PDB entry 9IXP | X-ray diffraction, 2.20 A resolution | chains A and B

== Chain A (and B) ==
Molecule: Beta-lactamase OXA-10
Organism: Pseudomonas aeruginosa
Notes: EC 3.5.2.6; chain B of this document is another copy of the same molecule, construct and numbering; everything in this record applies to it too
UniProt: P14489 (BLO10_PSEAI); residues 21-265 here = UniProt positions 21-265
Amino-acid sequence (248 residues; row label = number of the first residue in the row):
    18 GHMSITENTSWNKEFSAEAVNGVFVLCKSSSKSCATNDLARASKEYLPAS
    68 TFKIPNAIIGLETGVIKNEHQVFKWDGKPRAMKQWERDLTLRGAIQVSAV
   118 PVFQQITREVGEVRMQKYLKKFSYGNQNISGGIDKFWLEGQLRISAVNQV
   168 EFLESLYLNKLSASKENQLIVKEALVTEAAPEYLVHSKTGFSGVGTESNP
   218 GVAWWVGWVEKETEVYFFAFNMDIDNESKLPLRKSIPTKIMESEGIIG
Construct notes: expression tag (18-20); engineered mutation Thr-124 (Ala in P14489)
Modified residues: Lys-70 (lysine nz-carboxylic acid; KCX)
Disulfides: Cys-44/Cys-51
From the paper describing this entry:
  - conformationally variable residues: Ile-150
  - post-translational modification sites: Lys-70
  - contacts within the chain: Lys-70/Trp-154 (hydrogen bond)
  - mutagenesis - N73S, G157D: increased catalytic activity on ceftazidime
  - mutagenesis - G157D: unchanged catalytic activity on ampicillin

== How chain A and chain B interact ==
Pairs across the interface (51; chain A residue first):
  Glu-86(A) with Asn-176(B), hydrogen bond; Lys-182(B), salt bridge; Leu-186(B); Lys-189(B), salt bridge
  His-87(A) with Tyr-174(B), hydrogen bond (side chain-backbone)
  Val-89(A) with Thr-230(B)
  Arg-104(A) with Glu-199(B), salt bridge; Glu-229(B), salt bridge
  Asp-105(A) with Thr-230(B)
  Leu-106(A) with Glu-199(B); Thr-230(B)
  Thr-107(A) with Glu-229(B); Thr-230(B)
  Arg-109(A) with Ala-196(B); Ala-197(B), hydrogen bond (side chain-backbone); Glu-199(B); Leu-201(B)
  Tyr-174(A) with His-87(B), hydrogen bond (backbone-side chain)
  Leu-175(A) with His-87(B)
  Asn-176(A) with Glu-86(B), hydrogen bond
  Lys-182(A) with Glu-86(B), salt bridge; Glu-183(B)
  Glu-183(A) with Lys-182(B); Leu-186(B)
  Leu-186(A) with Glu-86(B); Glu-183(B)
  Ile-187(A) with Lys-182(B); Leu-186(B), hydrophobic
  Lys-189(A) with Glu-190(B)
  Glu-190(A) with Lys-189(B); Glu-190(B); His-203(B), salt bridge
  Val-193(A) with Glu-190(B); Ala-196(B), hydrophobic
  Thr-194(A) with Ala-196(B)
  Ala-196(A) with Arg-109(B); Val-193(B), hydrophobic; Thr-194(B)
  Ala-197(A) with Arg-109(B), hydrogen bond (backbone-side chain)
  Pro-198(A) with Arg-109(B); Gln-113(B)
  Glu-199(A) with Arg-104(B), salt bridge; Leu-106(B)
  Tyr-200(A) with Arg-109(B)
  Leu-201(A) with Arg-109(B); Glu-190(B)
  His-203(A) with Glu-190(B), salt bridge
  Glu-229(A) with Arg-104(B), salt bridge; Thr-107(B)
  Thr-230(A) with Val-89(B); Asp-105(B)
Other interface residues (no listed pair), chain A (33 interface residues in all): Asn-85, Gly-110, Gln-113, Glu-195, Glu-227
Other interface residues (no listed pair), chain B (34 interface residues in all): Asn-85, Gly-110, Val-114, Leu-175, Ile-187, Glu-195, Pro-198, Tyr-200, Glu-227

== Overview ==
33 residues of chain A and 34 residues of chain B are in contact, with 6 hydrogen bonds and 9 salt bridges.
Polar pairs include Glu-86(A)/Lys-182(B), Glu-86(A)/Lys-189(B) and Arg-104(A)/Glu-199(B). From the paper: N73S
and G157D of chain A increase catalytic activity on ceftazidime; a modification site at Lys-70(A).
Both chains are Beta-lactamase OXA-10 (Pseudomonas aeruginosa). Entry 9IXP (Crystal structure of OXA-10
variant A124T) was determined by X-ray diffraction, deposited together with 9IXN, 9IXO, 9IXQ and 9IXR.
